PDB entry 7SK7 | electron microscopy, 3.30 A resolution | chains C and K of the 5 polymer chains in the assembly

== Chain C ==
Molecule: CID25 Fab light chain
Organism: Homo sapiens
Notes: antibody fragment or engineered binder
Amino-acid sequence (215 residues; numbered 1 to 215; the number before each row is that of its first residue):
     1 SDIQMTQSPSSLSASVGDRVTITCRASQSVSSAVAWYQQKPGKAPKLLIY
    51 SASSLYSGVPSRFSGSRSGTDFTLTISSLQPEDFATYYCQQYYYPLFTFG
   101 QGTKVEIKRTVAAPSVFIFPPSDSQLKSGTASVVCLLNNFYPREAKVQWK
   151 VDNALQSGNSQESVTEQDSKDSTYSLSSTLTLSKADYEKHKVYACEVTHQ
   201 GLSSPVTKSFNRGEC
Disordered / not traced: 1-2, 214-215
Disulfide bonds: Cys24-Cys89, Cys135-Cys195

== Chain K ==
Molecule: Anti-Fab nanobody
Organism: Lama glama
Notes: antibody fragment or engineered binder
Amino-acid sequence (123 residues; numbered -1 to 121; the number before each row is that of its first residue; numbers below 1 keep their minus sign (Gly-1 is residue -1)):
    -1 GSQVQLQESGGGLVQPGGSLRLSCAASGRTISRYAMSWFRQAPGKEREFV
    49 AVARRSGDGAFYADSVQGRFTVSRDDAKNTVYLQMNSLKPEDTAVYYCAI
    99 DSDTFYSGSYDYWGQGTQVTVSS
Disordered / not traced: -1 to 4, 26-31, 42-43, 55-56, 75-76, 120-121
Disulfide bonds: Cys22-Cys96

== How chain C and chain K interact ==
Pairs across the interface (24):
  Ser13(C) - Phe59(K)
  Lys108(C) - Ala58(K)
  Lys108(C) - Phe59(K)
  Thr110(C) - Tyr60(K)
  Thr110(C) - Asp62(K)
  Thr110(C) - Gln65(K)
  Val111(C) - Phe47(K)  hydrophobic
  Val111(C) - Phe59(K)  hydrophobic
  Val111(C) - Tyr60(K)  hydrogen bond (backbone-backbone)
  Pro142(C) - Arg52(K)
  Glu144(C) - Phe103(K)
  Glu144(C) - Tyr104(K)
  Thr198(C) - Ser105(K)
  His199(C) - Ser105(K)
  His199(C) - Gly106(K)
  Gln200(C) - Phe47(K)
  Gln200(C) - Arg52(K)  hydrogen bond
  Gln200(C) - Tyr104(K)
  Gln200(C) - Ser105(K)
  Gln200(C) - Gly106(K)
  Gln200(C) - Tyr108(K)
  Gly201(C) - Phe47(K)
  Ser203(C) - Phe37(K)
  Ser203(C) - Arg45(K)
Other interface residues (no listed pair), chain C (16 interface residues in all): Arg109, Tyr141, Ala145, Lys146, Leu202
Other interface residues (no listed pair), chain K (18 interface residues in all): Val50, Ala61, Asp99, Trp111

== In short ==
16 residues of chain C face 18 of chain K across their interface, with 2 hydrogen bonds. Polar pairs include
Gln200(C)-Arg52(K) and Val111(C)-Tyr60(K).
Here chain C is CID25 Fab light chain (Homo sapiens) and chain K is Anti-Fab nanobody (Lama glama). Entry 7SK7
(Cryo-EM structure of human ACKR3 in complex with CXCL12, a small molecule partial agonist CCX662, and ...)
was determined by electron microscopy together with 7SK3, 7SK4, 7SK5, 7SK6, 7SK8 and 7SK9 from the same study.
